PDB entry 2UXB | X-ray diffraction, 3.10 A resolution | chains A and T of the 23 polymer chains in the assembly

[Chain A]
Molecule: 16S ribosomal RNA
Organism: Thermus thermophilus
Sequence (1522 nucleotides; each row starts with the number of its first residue; note: 44 numbers in that range are skipped by the numbering (no residue carries them; nothing is unmodelled there); a row labelled like 189A-189L holds insertion residues (189A, then the next letters in order); numbering starts at 0):
     0 UUUGUUGGAG AGUUUGAUCC UGGCUCAGGG UGAACGCUGG CGGCGUGCCU AAGACAUGCA
    60 AGUCGUGCGG GCCG
    76 CGGGGUUUU
    88 ACUCCG
    96 UGGUCAGCGG CGGACGGGUG AGUAACGCGU GGGU
  129A G
   130 ACCUACCCGG AAGAGGGGGA CAACCCGGGG AAACUCGGGC UAAUCCCCCA UGUGGACCCG
189A-189L CCCCUUGGGGUG
   190 UGUCCAAAGG GCUUU
   216 GCCCGCUUCC GGAUGGGCCC GCGUCCCAUC AGCUAGUUGG UGGGGUAAUG GCCCACCAAG
   276 GCGACGACGG GUAGCCGGUC UGAGAGGAUG GCCGGCCACA GGGGCACUGA GACACGGGCC
   336 CCACUCCUAC GGGAGGCAGC AGUUAGGAAU CUUCCGCAAU GGGCGCAAGC CUGACGGAGC
   396 GACGCCGCUU GGAGGAAGAA GCCCUUCGGG GUGUAAACUC CUGA
   441 ACCCGGGACG AAACCCCC
   460 GA
   470 CGAGGGGA
   479 CUGACGGUAC CGGGGUAA
   498 UAGCGCCGGC CAACUCCGUG CCAGCAGCCG CGGUAAUACG GAGGGCGCGA GCGUUACCCG
   558 GAUUCACUGG GCGUAAAGGG CGUGUAGGCG GCCUGGGGCG UCCCAUGUGA AAGACCACGG
   618 CUCAACCGUG GGGGAGCGUG GGAUACGCUC AGGCUAGACG GUGGGAGAGG GUGGUGGAAU
   678 UCCCGGAGUA GCGGUGAAAU GCGCAGAUAC CGGGAGGAAC GCCGAUGGCG AAGGCAGCCA
   738 CCUGGUCCAC CCGUGACGCU GAGGCGCGAA AGCGUGGGGA GCAAACCGGA UUAGAUACCC
   798 GGGUAGUCCA CGCCCUAAAC GAUGCGCGCU AGGUCUCUGG GUCU
   848 CCUGGGGGCC GAAGCUAACG CGUUAAGCGC GCCGCCUGGG GAGUACGGCC GCAAGGCUGA
   908 AACUCAAAGG AAUUGACGGG GGCCCGCACA AGCGGUGGAG CAUGUGGUUU AAUUCGAAGC
   968 AACGCGAAGA ACCUUACCAG GCCUUGACAU GCUA
 1001A G
  1002 GGAACCCGGG UGAAAGCCUG GGGUGCCCC
1030A-1030D GCGA
  1031 GGGGAGCCCU AGCACAGGUG CUGCAUGGCC GUCGUCAGCU CGUGCCGUGA GGUGUUGGGU
  1091 UAAGUCCCGC AACGAGCGCA ACCCCCGCCG UUAGUUGCCA GCGGUUCGGC CGGGCACUCU
  1151 AACGGGACUG CCCGCG
  1168 AAAGCGGGAG GAAGGAGGGG ACGACGUCUG GUCAGCAUGG CCCUUACGGC CUGGGCGACA
  1228 CACGUGCUAC AAUGCCCACU ACAAAGCGAU GCCACCCGGC AACGGGGAGC UAAUCGCAAA
  1288 AAGGUGGGCC CAGUUCGGAU UGGGGUCUGC AACCCGACCC CAUGAAGCCG GAAUCGCUAG
  1348 UAAUCGCGGA UCAGCC
 1363A A
  1364 UGCCGCGGUG AAUACGUUCC CGGGCCUUGU ACACACCGCC CGUCACGCCA UGGGAGCGGG
  1424 CUCUACCCGA AGUCGCCGG
1442A-1442B GA
  1443 GCCUA
  1452 C
  1456 GGGCAGGCGC CGAGGGUAGG GCCCGUGACU GGGGCGAAGU CGUAACAAGG UAGCUGUACC
  1516 GGAAGGUGCG GCUGGAUCAC CUCCUUUCU
Unresolved in the structure: 0-4, 1535-1538
Bound ions: Mg2+ site 1 near U17 (its only coordinating residue here); Mg2+ site 2 near G21 (its only coordinating residue here); Mg2+ site 3: U62 (shared with Lys-14(T) of chain T); Mg2+ site 4 near G126 (its only coordinating residue here); Mg2+ site 5 near A172 (its only coordinating residue here); Mg2+ site 6: G238, U239; Mg2+ site 7: G266 (shared with 1 residue of chain Q); Mg2+ site 8: C280 (shared with 1 residue of chain Q); K+ site 1: G293, U304; Mg2+ site 9 near A315 (its only coordinating residue here); Mg2+ site 10 near G317 (its only coordinating residue here); Mg2+ site 11 near C328 (its only coordinating residue here); 44 more Mg2+ sites not listed; 2 more K+ sites not listed
Residues lining bound ligands: paromomycin (PAR): C1404, G1405, U1406, C1407, A1408, C1409, G1489, C1490, G1491, A1492, A1493, G1494, U1495

[Chain T]
Molecule: Ribosomal protein S20
Organism: Thermus thermophilus
Reference sequence: P80380 (RS20_THET8); residues 2-106 here correspond to UniProt positions 1-105 (UniProt number = residue number - 1)
Sequence (106 residues; each row starts with the number of its first residue):
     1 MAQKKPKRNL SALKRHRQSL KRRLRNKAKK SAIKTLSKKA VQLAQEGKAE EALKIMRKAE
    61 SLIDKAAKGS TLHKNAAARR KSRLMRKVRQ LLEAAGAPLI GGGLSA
Unresolved in the structure: 1-7
Construct notes: conflict Val-41 (Ile40 in P80380)
Bound ions: Mg2+: Lys-14 (shared with U62(A) of chain A)

[How chain A and chain T interact]
Pairs across the interface (96):
  A60(A) / Leu-10(T)  phosphate contact
  G61(A) / Leu-10(T)  phosphate contact
  G102(A) / Arg-17(T)  salt bridge to the phosphate
  C103(A) / Lys-14(T)  phosphate contact
  C103(A) / Arg-17(T)  salt bridge to the phosphate
  G104(A) / Lys-14(T)  hydrogen bond to the base
  G104(A) / Gln-18(T)  phosphate contact
  G105(A) / Gln-18(T)  phosphate contact
  G105(A) / Arg-22(T)  salt bridge to the phosphate
  C106(A) / Arg-15(T)  base contact
  G107(A) / Arg-15(T)  hydrogen bond to the base
  G108(A) / Arg-15(T)  base contact
  C132(A) / Lys-74(T)  phosphate contact
  C132(A) / Asn-75(T)  hydrogen bond to the phosphate
  U133(A) / Lys-74(T)  salt bridge to the phosphate
  C174(A) / Arg-25(T)  sugar contact
  C175(A) / Arg-25(T)  sugar contact
  C176(A) / Lys-29(T)  salt bridge to the phosphate
  C177(A) / Lys-65(T)  salt bridge to the phosphate
  C178(A) / Lys-65(T)  salt bridge to the phosphate
  A185(A) / Glu-60(T)  base contact
  A185(A) / Ala-78(T)  phosphate contact
  A185(A) / Lys-81(T)  hydrogen bond to the sugar
  C186(A) / Ala-78(T)  phosphate contact
  C186(A) / Lys-81(T)  sugar contact
  C186(A) / Ser-82(T)  phosphate contact
  C186(A) / Met-85(T)  hydrogen bond to the sugar
  C187(A) / Ser-82(T)  hydrogen bond to the phosphate
  C187(A) / Met-85(T)  sugar contact
  C187(A) / Arg-86(T)  sugar contact
  C187(A) / Arg-89(T)  hydrogen bond to the sugar
  C187(A) / Leu-104(T)  base contact
  C187(A) / Ser-105(T)  hydrogen bond to the base
  C188(A) / Arg-89(T)  hydrogen bond to the sugar
  C188(A) / Ser-105(T)  base contact
  C188(A) / Ala-106(T)  base contact
  U190(A) / Ser-105(T)  hydrogen bond to the base
  U190(A) / Ala-106(T)  hydrogen bond to the base
  G191(A) / Gly-101(T)  hydrogen bond to the sugar
  G191(A) / Gly-102(T)  hydrogen bond to the sugar
  G191(A) / Gly-103(T)  hydrogen bond to the base
  G191(A) / Leu-104(T)  base contact
  G191(A) / Ser-105(T)  hydrogen bond to the base
  U192(A) / Arg-57(T)  phosphate contact
  U192(A) / Glu-60(T)  hydrogen bond to the sugar
  U192(A) / Gly-102(T)  sugar contact
  U192(A) / Gly-103(T)  hydrogen bond to the sugar
  C193(A) / Arg-57(T)  phosphate contact
  C193(A) / Glu-60(T)  sugar contact
  C193(A) / Ser-61(T)  hydrogen bond to the phosphate
  C193(A) / Asp-64(T)  hydrogen bond to the sugar
  C194(A) / Ser-61(T)  phosphate contact
  C194(A) / Asp-64(T)  sugar contact
  C194(A) / Lys-65(T)  salt bridge to the phosphate
  C194(A) / Lys-68(T)  phosphate contact
  A195(A) / Lys-65(T)  phosphate contact
  A195(A) / Lys-68(T)  salt bridge to the phosphate
  A196(A) / Lys-68(T)  salt bridge to the phosphate
  G259(A) / Arg-83(T)  salt bridge to the phosphate
  G259(A) / Lys-87(T)  salt bridge to the phosphate
  G260(A) / Arg-83(T)  base contact
  U261(A) / Arg-79(T)  salt bridge to the phosphate
  U261(A) / Arg-83(T)  base contact
  A262(A) / Lys-74(T)  sugar contact
  A262(A) / Asn-75(T)  phosphate contact
  A262(A) / Arg-79(T)  salt bridge to the phosphate
  A263(A) / Asn-75(T)  phosphate contact
  A263(A) / Arg-79(T)  salt bridge to the phosphate
  C322(A) / Ser-19(T)  sugar contact
  C322(A) / Arg-23(T)  phosphate contact
  U323(A) / Ser-19(T)  sugar contact
  U323(A) / Arg-22(T)  phosphate contact
  U323(A) / Arg-23(T)  phosphate contact
  U323(A) / Asn-26(T)  hydrogen bond to the phosphate
  G324(A) / Arg-22(T)  salt bridge to the phosphate
  G324(A) / Asn-26(T)  hydrogen bond to the phosphate
  G324(A) / Ser-70(T)  hydrogen bond to the phosphate
  A325(A) / Ser-70(T)  phosphate contact
  A325(A) / Lys-74(T)  phosphate contact
  G332(A) / Leu-10(T)  phosphate contact
  G332(A) / His-16(T)  sugar contact
  G333(A) / His-16(T)  hydrogen bond to the sugar
  A349(A) / Arg-8(T)  hydrogen bond to the sugar
  G350(A) / Arg-8(T)  phosphate contact
  U1436(A) / Arg-23(T)  salt bridge to the phosphate
  G1438(A) / Lys-34(T)  phosphate contact
  G1438(A) / Lys-38(T)  phosphate contact
  C1439(A) / Lys-38(T)  salt bridge to the phosphate
  G1456(A) / Lys-39(T)  hydrogen bond to the phosphate
  G1457(A) / Thr-35(T)  hydrogen bond to the phosphate
  G1457(A) / Lys-39(T)  salt bridge to the phosphate
  G1458(A) / Ser-31(T)  hydrogen bond to the phosphate
  G1458(A) / Thr-35(T)  hydrogen bond to the phosphate
  C1459(A) / Lys-27(T)  salt bridge to the phosphate
  C1459(A) / Ser-31(T)  hydrogen bond to the phosphate
  A1460(A) / Lys-27(T)  salt bridge to the phosphate
Other interface residues (no listed pair), chain A (52 interface residues in all): C131, C150, G258, G326
Other interface residues (no listed pair), chain T (52 interface residues in all): Ala-12, Lys-21, Leu-24, Ala-28, Lys-30, Ala-32, Leu-36, Lys-58, Ala-76

[Overview]
Chain A and chain T each contribute 52 residues to their interface; the contacts include 29 hydrogen bonds and
21 salt bridges. Polar contacts include G104(A)/Lys-14(T), G107(A)/Arg-15(T) and C187(A)/Ser-105(T). Bound to
chain A: paromomycin. U62(A) and Lys-14(T) coordinate Mg2+.
Here chain A is 16S ribosomal RNA and chain T is Ribosomal protein S20, both from Thermus thermophilus. Entry
2UXB (Crystal structure of an extended tRNA anticodon stem loop in complex with its cognate mRNA GGGU ...) was
determined by X-ray diffraction, deposited together with 2UXD and 2UXC.
